8DH9 - chains A and C of the 4 polymer chains in the assembly; structure by electron microscopy, 4.50 A resolution (low resolution: residue-level contacts below are approximate; hydrogen-bond / salt-bridge calls are withheld).

# Chain A
Molecule: Leptin receptor
Organism: Mus musculus
UniProtKB: P48356 (LEPR_MOUSE); residue numbers follow UniProt; this construct covers 328-839
Amino-acid sequence (557 residues; each row starts with the number of its first residue):
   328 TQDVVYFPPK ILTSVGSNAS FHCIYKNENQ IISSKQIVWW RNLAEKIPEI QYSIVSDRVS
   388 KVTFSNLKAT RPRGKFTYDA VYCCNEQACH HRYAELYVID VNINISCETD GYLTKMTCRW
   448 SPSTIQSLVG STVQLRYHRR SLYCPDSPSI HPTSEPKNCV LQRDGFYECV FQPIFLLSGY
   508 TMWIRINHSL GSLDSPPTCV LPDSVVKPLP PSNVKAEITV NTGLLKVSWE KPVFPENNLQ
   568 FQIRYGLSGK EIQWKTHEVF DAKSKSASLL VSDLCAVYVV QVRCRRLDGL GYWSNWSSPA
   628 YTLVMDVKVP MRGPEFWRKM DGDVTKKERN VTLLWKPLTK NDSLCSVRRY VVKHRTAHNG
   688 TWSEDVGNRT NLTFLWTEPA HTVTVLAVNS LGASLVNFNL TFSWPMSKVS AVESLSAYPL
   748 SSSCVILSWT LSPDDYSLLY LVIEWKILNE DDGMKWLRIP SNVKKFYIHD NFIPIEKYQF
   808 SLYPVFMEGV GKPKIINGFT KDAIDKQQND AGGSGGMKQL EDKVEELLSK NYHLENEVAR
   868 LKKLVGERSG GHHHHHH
Disordered / not traced: 328-331, 827-884
Disulfides: Cys350-Cys410, Cys411-Cys416, Cys434-Cys445, Cys471-Cys526, Cys486-Cys496, Cys602-Cys672
Differences from the reference sequence: expression tag (840-884)
UniProt features mapped onto this chain:
  - region: His465 to Glu482 (Leptin-binding)
  - motif: Trp620 to Ser624 (WSXWS motif)
  - glycosylation (N-linked (GlcNAc...) asparagine): Asn345, Asn431, Asn514, Asn622, Asn657, Asn668, Asn686, Asn695, Asn698, Asn726
  - natural variant: Val541 (V541I: In strain: NZO), Asp600 (D600N: In strain: KK Obese), Val651 (V651I: In strain: NZO)
What the authors report for this chain:
  - mutagenesis - L370S: abolished signaling with Leptin (chain C)

# Chain C
Molecule: Leptin
Organism: Mus musculus
UniProtKB: P41160 (LEP_MOUSE); residues -20 to 146 here correspond to UniProt positions 1-167 (UniProt number = residue number + 21)
Amino-acid sequence (167 residues; row label = number of the first residue in the row; numbers below 1 keep their minus sign (Met-20 is residue -20)):
   -20 MCWRPLCRFL WLWSYLSYVQ AVPIQKVQDD TKTLIKTIVT RINDISHTQS VSAKQRVTGL
    40 DFIPGLHPIL SLSKMDQTLA VYQQVLTSLP SQNVLQIAND LENLRDLLHL LAFSKSCSLP
   100 QTSGLQKPES LDGVLEASLY STEVVALSRL QGSLQDILQQ LDVSPEC
Disordered / not traced: -20 to 0, 142-146
What the authors report for this chain:
  - disease-associated variants - N82K: decreased binding to Leptin receptor (chain A) (proposed by the authors, not directly observed)
  - mutagenesis - Y119A, S120A: abolished signaling with Leptin receptor (chain A)
  - mutagenesis - S117A: unchanged signaling with Leptin receptor (chain A)
  - mutagenesis - S117N: decreased signaling with Leptin receptor (chain A)
  - mutagenesis - S117N: decreased signaling in response to human LepR
  - mutagenesis - S117A: decreased signaling in response to mouse LepR
  - mutagenesis - D23L/S117N (approximately 90%): decreased signaling
  - disease-associated variants - D79Y, R84W, S120C (proposed by the authors, not directly observed)

# How chain A and chain C interact
Contacting residue pairs (23):
  Trp367(A) with Lys33(C); Gln34(C)
  Asn369(A) with Tyr119(C)
  Leu370(A) with Val30(C); Ser31(C); Gln34(C)
  Ala371(A) with Ser29(C)
  Arg400(A) with Thr27(C); Tyr119(C)
  Phe403(A) with Tyr119(C)
  Tyr409(A) with Tyr119(C); Ser120(C)
  Cys411(A) with Gln34(C)
  Gln414(A) with Lys33(C); Gln34(C); Arg35(C)
  Ala415(A) with Arg35(C)
  Cys416(A) with Gln34(C); Arg35(C); Val36(C); Thr37(C)
  His418(A) with Ala116(C); Ser117(C)
Interface residues without a listed pair, chain A (16 interface residues in all): Lys402, His417, Arg419, Tyr420
Interface residues without a listed pair, chain C (14 interface residues in all): Ser70

# Summary
16 residues of chain A and 14 residues of chain C are in contact. From the paper: Y119A and S120A of chain C
abolish signaling with Leptin receptor (chain A); L370S of chain A abolishes signaling with Leptin (chain C);
7 substitutions were tested in all.
Chain A is Leptin receptor and chain C is Leptin, both from Mus musculus; the structure, Leptin-bound leptin
receptor complex-D3-D7, was determined by electron microscopy (same publication as 8DH8 and 8DHA).
